PDB entry 6XC9 | X-ray diffraction, 2.40 A resolution | chains A and D of the 4 polymer chains in the assembly

# Chain A
Protein: MHC class II HLA-DQ-alpha chain
Source organism: Homo sapiens
UniProtKB: Q30069 (Q30069_HUMAN); the construct lacks a stretch of the UniProt sequence, so the offset changes along the chain: -1 to 9 = UniProt 1-11; 10-181 = UniProt 13-184
Amino-acid sequence (193 residues; numbered -1 to 190 plus 1 insertion-coded residue; the number before each row is that of its first residue; numbers below 1 keep their minus sign (Glu-1 is residue -1)):
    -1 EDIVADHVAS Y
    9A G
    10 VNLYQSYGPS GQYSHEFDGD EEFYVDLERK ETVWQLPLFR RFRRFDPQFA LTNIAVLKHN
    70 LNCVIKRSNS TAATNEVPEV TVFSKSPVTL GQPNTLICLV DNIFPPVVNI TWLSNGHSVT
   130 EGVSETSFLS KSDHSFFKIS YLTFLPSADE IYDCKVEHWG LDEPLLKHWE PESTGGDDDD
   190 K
Unresolved in the structure: -1, 183-190
Sequence notes: engineered mutation Cys72 (Ile75 in Q30069); expression tag (182-190)
Cystine bridges: Cys107-Cys163
Covalent attachments: N-acetylglucosamine (NAG) linked to Asn78, Asn118

# Chain D
Protein: T-CELL-RECEPTOR, A3.10-alpha chain
Source organism: Homo sapiens
Amino-acid sequence (208 residues; each row starts with the number of its first residue; note: 12 numbers in that range are skipped by the numbering (no residue carries them; nothing is unmodelled there)):
     1 MQTVTQSQPE MSVQEAETVT LSCTYDTSES
    36 NYYLFWYKQP PSRQMILVIR QEAY
    62 KQQNATE
    74 NRFSVNFQKA AKSFSLKISD SQLGDTAMYF CAFFGQGAQK LVFGQGTRLT INPNIQNPDP
   134 AVYQLRDSKS SDKSVCLFTD FDSQTNVSQS KDSDVYITDK CVLDMRSMDF KSNSAVAWSN
   194 KSDFACANAF NNSIIPEDTF FPSPESS
Unresolved in the structure: 164-165, 218-220
Cystine bridges: Cys23-Cys104, Cys149-Cys199

# How chain A and chain D interact
Pairs across the interface (9; chain A residue first):
  Arg53(A) - Ser28(D)
  Asp55(A) - Gly110(D)
  Asp55(A) - Ala111(D)
  Gln57(A) - Gly110(D)
  Gln57(A) - Ala111(D)
  Phe58(A) - Gln109(D)
  Phe58(A) - Gly110(D)  hydrogen bond (backbone-backbone)
  Phe58(A) - Gln112(D)
  Thr61(A) - Gln112(D)  hydrogen bond

# Overview
Chain A and chain D each contribute 5 residues to their interface; the contacts include 2 hydrogen bonds.
Among the polar pairs are Thr61(A)-Gln112(D) and Phe58(A)-Gly110(D). N-acetylglucosamine is covalently linked
to Asn78(A) and Asn118(A).
Chain A is MHC class II HLA-DQ-alpha chain and chain D is T-CELL-RECEPTOR, A3.10-alpha chain, both from Homo
sapiens; the structure, Immune receptor complex, was determined by X-ray diffraction together with 6XCO and
6XCP from the same study.
